1K0O - chain A; structure by X-ray diffraction, 1.75 A resolution.

# Chain A
Molecule: Chloride intracellular channel protein 1
From: Homo sapiens
Notes: fragment: clic1
UniProtKB: O00299 (CLIC1_HUMAN); residue numbers follow UniProt; this construct covers 1-241
Chain sequence (241 residues; numbered 1 to 241; the number before each row is that of its first residue):
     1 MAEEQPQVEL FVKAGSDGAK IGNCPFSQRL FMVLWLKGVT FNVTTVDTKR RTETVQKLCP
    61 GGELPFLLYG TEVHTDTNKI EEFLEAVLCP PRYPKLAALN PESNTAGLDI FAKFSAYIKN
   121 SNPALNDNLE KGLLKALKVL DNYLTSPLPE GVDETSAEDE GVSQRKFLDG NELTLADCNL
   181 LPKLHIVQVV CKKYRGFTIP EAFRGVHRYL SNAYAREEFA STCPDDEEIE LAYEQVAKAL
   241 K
Unresolved in the structure: 1-5, 152-162
Construct notes: conflict Glu63 (Gln in O00299); engineered mutation Gly151 (Glu in O00299)
UniProt features mapped onto this chain:
  - motif: Cys24 to Ser27 (G-site)
  - binding site (glutathione): Cys24, Leu64, Thr77
  - modified residue: Ala2 (N-acetylalanine), Lys13 (N6-acetyllysine), Cys24 (S-glutathionyl cysteine), Lys119 (N6-acetyllysine), Ser121 (Phosphoserine), Lys131 (N6-acetyllysine), Ser156 (Phosphoserine), Ser211 (Phosphoserine), Tyr233 (Phosphotyrosine)
  - mutagenesis: Cys24 (C24A/S: Loss of glutathione-dependent oxidoreductase activity. Reduces channel conductance and abolishes its dependence on membrane redox potential ...), Lys37 (K37A: Decreases glutathione-dependent oxidoreductase activity), Cys59 (C59A: Loss of glutathione-dependent oxidoreductase activity; C59S: Loss of dimerization and of ion transport activity)
From the paper describing this entry:
  - catalytic residues: Cys24 (proposed by the authors, not directly observed)

# In short
Curated annotation (UniProt) lists 3 glutathione-binding residues and 3 mutagenesis sites. The paper reports
the catalytic residue Cys24.
Chain A is Chloride intracellular channel protein 1 (Homo sapiens); the structure, Crystal structure of a
soluble form of CLIC1. An intracellular chloride ion channel, was determined by X-ray diffraction (same
publication as 1K0M and 1K0N).
